7QOI - chains Ag and Ah of the 140 polymer chains in the assembly; structure by electron microscopy, 3.62 A resolution.

== Chain Ag (and Ah) ==
Molecule: Portal vertex capsid protein gp57
From: Bacteroides phage crAss001
Notes: chain Ah of this document is another copy of the same molecule, construct and numbering; everything in this record applies to it too
Reference sequence: A0A385DTA3 (A0A385DTA3_9CAUD); residues 1-104 here = UniProt positions 1-104
Sequence (104 residues; row label = number of the first residue in the row):
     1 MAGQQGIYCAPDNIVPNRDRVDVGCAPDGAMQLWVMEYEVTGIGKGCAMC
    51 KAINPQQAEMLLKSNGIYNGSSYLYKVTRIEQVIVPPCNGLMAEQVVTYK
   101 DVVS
Disordered / not traced: 1-20, 103-104 (chain Ah: 1-29, 103-104)

== Chain Ag / chain Ah interface ==
Disulfides between the chains: Cys25(Ag)-Cys88(Ah), Cys47(Ag)-Cys47(Ah)
Pairs across the interface - 97 pairs, chain Ag then chain Ah:
  Val23(Ag) - Val85(Ah)  hydrophobic
  Cys25(Ag) - Cys88(Ah)  disulfide
  Leu33(Ag) - Leu33(Ah)  hydrophobic
  Leu33(Ag) - Met49(Ah)  hydrophobic
  Leu33(Ag) - Val83(Ah)  hydrophobic
  Leu33(Ag) - Met92(Ah)  hydrophobic
  Met36(Ag) - Leu91(Ah)  hydrophobic
  Val40(Ag) - Val96(Ah)  hydrophobic
  Gly42(Ag) - Tyr99(Ah)
  Ile43(Ag) - Thr98(Ah)
  Ile43(Ag) - Tyr99(Ah)  hydrogen bond (backbone-backbone)
  Gly44(Ag) - Val97(Ah)
  Lys45(Ag) - Val96(Ah)
  Lys45(Ag) - Val97(Ah)  hydrogen bond (backbone-backbone)
  Gly46(Ag) - Gln95(Ah)
  Gly46(Ag) - Val96(Ah)
  Cys47(Ag) - Gly46(Ah)
  Cys47(Ag) - Cys47(Ah)  disulfide
  Cys47(Ag) - Glu94(Ah)
  Cys47(Ag) - Gln95(Ah)  hydrogen bond (backbone-backbone)
  Ala48(Ag) - Cys47(Ah)
  Ala48(Ag) - Ala93(Ah)
  Met49(Ag) - Cys47(Ah)  hydrophobic
  Met49(Ag) - Ala48(Ah)
  Met49(Ag) - Met49(Ah)  hydrophobic
  Met49(Ag) - Leu91(Ah)
  Met49(Ag) - Met92(Ah)  hydrogen bond (backbone-backbone)
  Met49(Ag) - Ala93(Ah)  hydrogen bond (backbone-backbone)
  Cys50(Ag) - Gly90(Ah)
  Cys50(Ag) - Leu91(Ah)  hydrophobic
  Cys50(Ag) - Met92(Ah)
  Lys51(Ag) - Ile84(Ah)  hydrogen bond (side chain-backbone)
  Lys51(Ag) - Val85(Ah)  hydrogen bond (side chain-backbone)
  Lys51(Ag) - Cys88(Ah)
  Lys51(Ag) - Asn89(Ah)
  Lys51(Ag) - Gly90(Ah)  hydrogen bond (backbone-backbone)
  Lys51(Ag) - Met92(Ah)
  Ala52(Ag) - Asn89(Ah)
  Ile53(Ag) - Cys88(Ah)
  Gln57(Ag) - Asn89(Ah)
  Leu61(Ag) - Asn89(Ah)
  Leu61(Ag) - Gly90(Ah)
  Leu61(Ag) - Leu91(Ah)
  Asn65(Ag) - Leu91(Ah)
  Asn65(Ag) - Glu94(Ah)
  Gly66(Ag) - Glu94(Ah)
  Ile67(Ag) - Glu94(Ah)
  Tyr68(Ag) - Val96(Ah)
  Val83(Ag) - Met49(Ah)  hydrophobic
  Val85(Ag) - Leu33(Ah)  hydrophobic
  Val85(Ag) - Lys51(Ah)
  Pro86(Ag) - Lys51(Ah)  hydrogen bond (backbone-side chain)
  Pro87(Ag) - Ala30(Ah)
  Cys88(Ag) - Ala30(Ah)  hydrophobic
  Asn89(Ag) - Ala30(Ah)  hydrogen bond (side chain-backbone)
  Asn89(Ag) - Lys51(Ah)
  Asn89(Ag) - Gln57(Ah)
  Gly90(Ag) - Lys51(Ah)
  Gly90(Ag) - Leu61(Ah)
  Leu91(Ag) - Met49(Ah)
  Leu91(Ag) - Cys50(Ah)  hydrophobic
  Leu91(Ag) - Leu61(Ah)
  Leu91(Ag) - Asn65(Ah)
  Leu91(Ag) - Gly66(Ah)
  Met92(Ag) - Leu33(Ah)  hydrophobic
  Met92(Ag) - Met49(Ah)  hydrogen bond (backbone-backbone)
  Met92(Ag) - Cys50(Ah)
  Met92(Ag) - Lys51(Ah)
  Ala93(Ag) - Ala48(Ah)
  Ala93(Ag) - Met49(Ah)  hydrogen bond (backbone-backbone)
  Glu94(Ag) - Tyr38(Ah)  hydrogen bond
  Glu94(Ag) - Cys47(Ah)
  Glu94(Ag) - Leu62(Ah)
  Glu94(Ag) - Gly66(Ah)
  Glu94(Ag) - Ile67(Ah)  hydrogen bond (side chain-backbone)
  Glu94(Ag) - Tyr75(Ah)  hydrogen bond
  Gln95(Ag) - Gly46(Ah)
  Gln95(Ag) - Cys47(Ah)  hydrogen bond (backbone-backbone)
  Val96(Ag) - Tyr38(Ah)
  Val96(Ag) - Lys45(Ah)
  Val96(Ag) - Ile67(Ah)  hydrophobic
  Val96(Ag) - Tyr68(Ah)
  Val97(Ag) - Gly44(Ah)
  Val97(Ag) - Lys45(Ah)  hydrogen bond (backbone-backbone)
  Val97(Ag) - Val97(Ah)
  Thr98(Ag) - Ile43(Ah)
  Thr98(Ag) - Gly44(Ah)
  Thr98(Ag) - Tyr68(Ah)
  Tyr99(Ag) - Gly42(Ah)
  Tyr99(Ag) - Ile43(Ah)  hydrogen bond (backbone-backbone)
  Tyr99(Ag) - Gly44(Ah)
  Tyr99(Ag) - Val97(Ah)  hydrophobic
  Tyr99(Ag) - Asp101(Ah)
  Tyr99(Ag) - Val102(Ah)
  Val102(Ag) - Val97(Ah)
  Val102(Ag) - Thr98(Ah)
  Val102(Ag) - Tyr99(Ah)  hydrophobic
Interface residues without a listed pair, chain Ag (43 interface residues in all): Met31, Tyr38, Leu62
Interface residues without a listed pair, chain Ah (39 interface residues in all): Val40

== Overview ==
43 residues of chain Ag and 39 residues of chain Ah are in contact; the contacts include 2 disulfide bonds and
18 hydrogen bonds. Polar pairs include Lys51(Ag)-Ile84(Ah), Lys51(Ag)-Val85(Ah) and Pro86(Ag)-Lys51(Ah).
Chain Ag and chain Ah are both Portal vertex capsid protein gp57 (Bacteroides phage crAss001); the structure,
Unique vertex of the phicrAss001 virion, was determined by electron microscopy (same publication as 7QOG,
7QOH, 7QOJ, 7QOK and 7QOL).
